Entry 5I7M (X-ray diffraction, 1.93 A resolution); this record covers chains A and B.

[Chain A (and B)]
Protein: DNA primase large subunit
From: Homo sapiens
Notes: EC 2.7.7.-; fragment: iron-sulfur cluster domain; chain B of this document is another copy of the same molecule, construct and numbering; everything in this record applies to it too
Reference sequence: P49643 (PRI2_HUMAN); residue numbers follow UniProt; this construct covers 272-457
Amino-acid sequence (188 residues; row label = number of the first residue in the row):
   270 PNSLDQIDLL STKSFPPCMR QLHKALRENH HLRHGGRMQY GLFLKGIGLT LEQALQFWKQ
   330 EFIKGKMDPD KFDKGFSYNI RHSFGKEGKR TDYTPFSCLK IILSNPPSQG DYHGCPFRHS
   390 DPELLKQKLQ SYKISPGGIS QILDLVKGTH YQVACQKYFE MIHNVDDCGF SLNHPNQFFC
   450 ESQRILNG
Unresolved in the structure: 329-341, 353-360 (chain B: 270-271, 330-345, 354-361)
Sequence notes: expression tag (270-271); engineered mutation F345 (Tyr in P49643)
Swiss-Prot annotation at these positions:
  - binding site ([4Fe-4S] cluster): C287, C367, C384, C424
Bound ions: 4Fe-4S cluster Fe: C287, C367, C384, C424
Ligand contacts: 4Fe-4S cluster (SF4): P285, P286, C287, C367, I370, C384, P385, F386, Y420, Q421, C424, L441, P444
Reported in the primary citation:
  - mutagenesis - Y309F, Y345F: unchanged binding to 4Fe-4S cluster

[Interface between chain A and chain B]
Residue-residue contacts (26; chain A residue first):
  Q275(A) - F353(B)
  K314(A) - N456(B)  hydrogen bond (backbone-side chain)
  G315(A) - Q452(B)
  G315(A) - R453(B)
  I316(A) - Q452(B)
  G317(A) - Q452(B)
  H351(A) - I316(B)
  H351(A) - G317(B)  hydrogen bond (side chain-backbone)
  H351(A) - L318(B)
  T363(A) - G457(B)
  P364(A) - N456(B)
  P364(A) - G457(B)
  H443(A) - R453(B)
  N445(A) - R453(B)
  Q446(A) - R453(B)
  F448(A) - C449(B)  hydrophobic
  C449(A) - C449(B)  disulfide
  C449(A) - E450(B)
  C449(A) - R453(B)
  R453(A) - S440(B)  hydrogen bond (side chain-backbone)
  R453(A) - N442(B)  hydrogen bond
  R453(A) - Q446(B)  hydrogen bond
  N456(A) - T363(B)
  N456(A) - P364(B)
  N456(A) - H443(B)  hydrogen bond (backbone-side chain)
  N456(A) - N445(B)
Also at the interface, not in a pair above, chain A (19 interface residues in all): N271, Y362, E450, G457
Also at the interface, not in a pair above, chain B (20 interface residues in all): H351, S352, F439
Disulfides between the chains: C449(A)-C449(B)

[Overview]
The interface between chain A and chain B involves 19 residues on one side and 20 on the other, with 1
disulfide bond and 6 hydrogen bonds. Among the polar pairs are K314(A)-N456(B), H351(A)-G317(B) and
R453(A)-S440(B). The paper reports that Y309F and Y345F of chain A leave binding to 4Fe-4S cluster unchanged.
Both chains are DNA primase large subunit (Homo sapiens). Entry 5I7M (Crystal structure of Y345F mutant of
human primase p58 iron-sulfur cluster domain) was determined by X-ray diffraction, deposited together with
5DQO.
